7CCR - chains E and I of the 22 polymer chains in the assembly; structure by electron microscopy, 4.90 A resolution (low resolution: residue-level contacts below are approximate; hydrogen-bond / salt-bridge calls are withheld).

# Chain E
Molecule: Histone H3.1
From: Homo sapiens
UniProt: P68431 (H31_HUMAN); residues 38-135 here correspond to UniProt positions 39-136 (UniProt number = residue number + 1)
Sequence (98 residues; row label = number of the first residue in the row):
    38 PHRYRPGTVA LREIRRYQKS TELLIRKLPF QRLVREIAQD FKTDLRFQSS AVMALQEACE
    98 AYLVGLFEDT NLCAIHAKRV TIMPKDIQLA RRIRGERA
Curated features (UniProtKB/Swiss-Prot):
  - modified residue: Tyr41 (Phosphotyrosine), Lys56 (N6,N6,N6-trimethyllysine), Ser57 (Phosphoserine), Lys64 (N6-(2-hydroxyisobutyryl)lysine), Lys79 (N6,N6,N6-trimethyllysine), Thr80 (Phosphothreonine), Ser86 (Phosphoserine), Thr107 (Phosphothreonine), Lys115 (N6-acetyllysine), Lys122 (N6-(2-hydroxyisobutyryl)lysine)

# Chain I
Molecule: 147-nt DNA strand
From: Homo sapiens
Sequence (147 nucleotides; each row starts with the number of its first residue; numbers below 1 keep their minus sign (DA-73 is residue -73)):
   -73 ACAGGATGTA TATATCTGAC ACGTGCCTGG AGACTAGGGA GTAATCCCCT TGGCGGTTAA
   -13 AACGCGGGGG ACAGCGCGTA CGTGCGTTTA AGCGGTGCTA GAGCTGTCTA CGACCAATTG
    47 AGCGGCCTCG GCACCGGGAT TCTCCAG

# How chain E and chain I interact
Contacting residue pairs (26; chain E residue first):
  His39(E) - DT-67(I)
  His39(E) - DG10(I)
  Arg40(E) - DG8(I)
  Arg40(E) - DT9(I)
  Arg40(E) - DG10(I)
  Tyr41(E) - DT-67(I)
  Tyr41(E) - DT9(I)
  Tyr41(E) - DG10(I)
  Arg42(E) - DT9(I)
  Pro43(E) - DG8(I)
  Pro43(E) - DT9(I)
  Gly44(E) - DT9(I)
  Thr45(E) - DT9(I)
  Val46(E) - DT9(I)
  Ala47(E) - DT9(I)
  Arg49(E) - DG-66(I)
  Lys56(E) - DT-65(I)
  Lys56(E) - DA-64(I)
  Arg63(E) - DA17(I)
  Arg63(E) - DG18(I)
  Lys64(E) - DG18(I)
  Leu65(E) - DA17(I)
  Leu65(E) - DG18(I)
  Pro66(E) - DA17(I)
  Arg69(E) - DA17(I)
  Lys115(E) - DC-2(I)
Interface residues without a listed pair, chain E (18 interface residues in all): Arg83
Interface residues without a listed pair, chain I (13 interface residues in all): DG-69, DA-68, DG27

# In short
Chain E and chain I form an interface of 18 and 13 residues respectively.
Here chain E is Histone H3.1 and chain I is a 147-nt DNA strand, both from Homo sapiens. Entry 7CCR (Structure
of the 2:2 cGAS-nucleosome complex) was determined by electron microscopy together with 7CCQ from the same
study.
